8CBL - chains C and T of the 7 polymer chains in the assembly; structure by electron microscopy, 2.79 A resolution.

Chain C:
Protein: 3-hydroxyacyl-CoA dehydrogenase type-2
Organism: Homo sapiens
Notes: EC 1.1.1.35, 1.1.1.62, 1.1.1.239, 1.1.1.178, 1.1.1.53, 1.1.1.159
Reference sequence: Q99714 (HCD2_HUMAN); residues 1-261 here = UniProt positions 1-261
Amino-acid sequence (261 residues; each row starts with the number of its first residue):
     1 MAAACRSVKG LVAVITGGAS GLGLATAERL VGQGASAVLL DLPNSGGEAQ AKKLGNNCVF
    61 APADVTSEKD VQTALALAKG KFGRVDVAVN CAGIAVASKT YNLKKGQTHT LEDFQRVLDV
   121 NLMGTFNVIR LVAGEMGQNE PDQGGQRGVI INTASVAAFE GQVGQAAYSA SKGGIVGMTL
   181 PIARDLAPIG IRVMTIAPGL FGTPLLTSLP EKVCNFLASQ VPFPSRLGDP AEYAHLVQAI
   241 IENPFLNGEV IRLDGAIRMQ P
Unresolved in the structure: 1-6
Residues lining bound ligands: NAD (nicotinamide-adenine-dinucleotide): Gly17, Ala19, Ser20, Gly21, Leu22, Leu40, Asp41, Leu42, Ser45, Ala63, Asp64, Val65, Thr66, Cys91, Ala92, Gly93, Ile94, Val120, Thr153, Ala154, Ser155, Tyr168, Lys172, Pro198, Gly199, Leu200, Phe201, Thr203, Pro204, Leu205, Leu206
Swiss-Prot annotation at these positions:
  - active site: Tyr168 (Proton acceptor)
  - binding site (NAD(+)): Ser20, Leu22, Asp41, Asp64, Val65, Cys91, Tyr168, Lys172, Phe201, Thr203
  - binding site (substrate): Ser155
  - modified residue: Ala2 (N-acetylalanine), Lys53 (N6-acetyllysine), Lys69 (N6-acetyllysine), Lys99 (N6-acetyllysine), Lys105 (N6-acetyllysine), Lys212 (N6-acetyllysine)
  - natural variant: Val12 (V12L: In HSD10MD), Val65 (V65A: In HSD10MD; uncertain significance), Asp86 (D86G: In HSD10MD), Leu122 (L122V: In HSD10MD), Arg130 (R130C: In HSD10MD), Gln165 (Q165H: In HSD10MD), Val176 (V176M: In HSD10MD), Pro210 (P210S: In HSD10MD), Lys212 (K212E: In HSD10MD), Arg226 (R226Q: In HSD10MD), Asn247 (N247S: In HSD10MD), Glu249 (E249Q: In HSD10MD)
  - mutagenesis: Ser20 (S20F: Decreased dehydrogenase activity. Does not affect mitochondrial tRNA 5'-end processing. Does not affect tRNA methylation), Lys172 (K172A: Abolishes dehydrogenase activity. Does not affect mitochondrial tRNA 5'-end processing. Does not affect tRNA methylation. Does not affect homotetramerization)

Chain T:
Molecule: Mitochondrial Precursor tRNA-His(0, Ser)
Organism: Homo sapiens
Sequence (128 nucleotides; row label = number of the first residue in the row):
     1 GUAAAUAUAG UUUAACCAAA ACAUCAGAUU GUGAAUCUGA CAACAGAGGC UUACGACCCC
    61 UUAUUUACCG AGAAAGCUCA CAAGAACUGC UAACUCAUGC CCCCAUGUCU AACAACAUGG
   121 CUUUCUCA
Unresolved in the structure: 16-18, 55-56, 77-102, 108-115, 126-128

How chain C and chain T interact:
Pairs across the interface - 8 pairs, chain C then chain T:
  Ala97(C) - G31(T)  hydrogen bond to the base
  Ala97(C) - U32(T)  base contact
  Ser98(C) - G31(T)  hydrogen bond to the base
  Lys99(C) - U29(T)  hydrogen bond to the sugar
  Lys99(C) - G31(T)  hydrogen bond to the base
  Asn102(C) - U29(T)  sugar contact
  Lys105(C) - G31(T)  base contact
  Gln107(C) - G31(T)  base contact
Other interface residues (no listed pair), chain C (7 interface residues in all): Val163
Other interface residues (no listed pair), chain T (4 interface residues in all): U30

In short:
The interface between chain C and chain T involves 7 residues on one side and 4 on the other, with 4 hydrogen
bonds. Polar pairs include Ala97(C)-G31(T), Ser98(C)-G31(T) and Lys99(C)-G31(T). Ligands of chain C: NAD.
Chain C is 3-hydroxyacyl-CoA dehydrogenase type-2 and chain T is Mitochondrial Precursor tRNA-His(0, Ser),
both from Homo sapiens; the structure, Structure of human mitochondrial RNase Z in complex with mitochondrial
pre-tRNA-His(0,Ser), was determined by electron microscopy (same publication as 8CBK, 8CBM and 8CBO).
